Entry 9K0X (electron microscopy, 2.83 A resolution); this record covers chains A and B of the 5 polymer chains in the assembly.

== Chain A ==
Name: Guanine nucleotide-binding protein G(s) subunit alpha isoforms short
Organism: Homo sapiens
Notes: EC 3.6.5.-
UniProt: P63092 (GNAS2_HUMAN); the construct has insertions or renumbered stretches relative to UniProt, so the offset changes along the chain: 26-61 = UniProt 26-61; 193-195 = UniProt 62-64; 204-253 = UniProt 204-253; 264-394 = UniProt 264-394
Chain sequence (243 residues; row label = number of the first residue in the row; note: 141 numbers in that range are skipped by the numbering (no residue carries them; nothing is unmodelled there)):
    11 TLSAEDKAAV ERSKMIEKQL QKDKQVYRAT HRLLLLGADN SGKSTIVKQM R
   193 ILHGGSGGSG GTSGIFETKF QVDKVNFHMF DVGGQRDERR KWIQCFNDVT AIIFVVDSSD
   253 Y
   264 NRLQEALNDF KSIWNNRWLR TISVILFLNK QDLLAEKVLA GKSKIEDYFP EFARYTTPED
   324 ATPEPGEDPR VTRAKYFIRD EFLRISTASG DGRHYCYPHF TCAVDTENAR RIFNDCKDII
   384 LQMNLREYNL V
Disordered / not traced: 11, 193-206, 302-310, 322-331
Sequence notes: expression tag (11-25); conflict Asp49 (Gly in P63092), Asn50 (Glu in P63092), Asp249 (Ala in P63092), Asp252 (Ser in P63092), Asp272 (Leu in P63092), Ala372 (Ile in P63092), Ile375 (Val in P63092), Lys380 (Arg in P63092), Leu384 (Gln in P63092), Gln385 (Arg in P63092), Asn387 (His in P63092), Glu390 (Gln in P63092), Asn392 (Glu in P63092), Val394 (Leu in P63092); linker (196-203)

== Chain B ==
Name: Guanine nucleotide-binding protein G(I)/G(S)/G(T) subunit beta-1
Organism: Homo sapiens
UniProt: P62873 (GBB1_HUMAN); numbering as in UniProt (aligned over 2-340)
Chain sequence (358 residues; each row starts with the number of its first residue; numbers below 1 keep their minus sign (Met-17 is residue -17)):
   -17 MHHHHHHLEV LFQGPGSSGS ELDQLRQEAE QLKNQIRDAR KACADATLSQ ITNNIDPVGR
    43 IQMRTRRTLR GHLAKIYAMH WGTDSRLLVS ASQDGKLIIW DSYTTNKVHA IPLRSSWVMT
   103 CAYAPSGNYV ACGGLDNICS IYNLKTREGN VRVSRELAGH TGYLSCCRFL DDNQIVTSSG
   163 DTTCALWDIE TGQQTTTFTG HTGDVMSLSL APDTRLFVSG ACDASAKLWD VREGMCRQTF
   223 TGHESDINAI CFFPNGNAFA TGSDDATCRL FDLRADQELM TYSHDNIICG ITSVSFSKSG
   283 RLLLAGYDDF NCNVWDALKA DRAGVLAGHD NRVSCLGVTD DGMAVATGSW DSFLKIWN
Disordered / not traced: -17 to 13
Sequence notes: initiating methionine (-17); expression tag (-16 to 1)
UniProt features mapped onto this chain:
  - modified residue: Ser2 (N-acetylserine), His266 (Phosphohistidine)
  - natural variant: Leu30 (L30F: In MRD42; uncertain significance), Arg52 (R52G: In MRD42), Gly64 (G64V: In MRD42), Asp76 (D76E: In MRD42; D76G: In MRD42), Gly77 (G77S: In MRD42), Lys78 (K78R: In MRD42), Ile80 (I80N: In MRD42; I80T: In MRD42), His91 (H91R: In MRD42; uncertain significance), Ala92 (A92T: In MRD42), Pro94 (P94S: In MRD42), Leu95 (L95P: In MRD42), Arg96 (R96L: In MRD42), 5 further natural variant entries in UniProt

== Interface between chain A and chain B ==
Contacting residue pairs (49):
  Arg22(A) - Val90(B)  hydrogen bond (side chain-backbone)
  Arg22(A) - His91(B)  hydrogen bond
  Ser23(A) - Asn88(B)
  Ser23(A) - Lys89(B)
  Ile26(A) - Lys89(B)
  Ile26(A) - Val90(B)
  Ile26(A) - Ala92(B)  hydrophobic
  Leu30(A) - Gly53(B)
  Leu30(A) - Ile80(B)  hydrophobic
  Leu30(A) - Lys89(B)
  Asp33(A) - Lys78(B)  salt bridge
  Lys34(A) - Leu55(B)
  Tyr37(A) - Ala56(B)
  Tyr37(A) - Asp76(B)
  Ile207(A) - Trp99(B)
  Phe222(A) - Trp99(B)
  Gly226(A) - Asn119(B)  hydrogen bond (backbone-side chain)
  Gly226(A) - Thr143(B)
  Gln227(A) - Leu117(B)  hydrogen bond (side chain-backbone)
  Gln227(A) - Asn119(B)  hydrogen bond
  Gln227(A) - Gly144(B)
  Gln227(A) - Tyr145(B)  hydrogen bond (side chain-backbone)
  Arg228(A) - Gly162(B)  hydrogen bond (side chain-backbone)
  Arg228(A) - Asp163(B)
  Arg228(A) - Thr164(B)
  Arg228(A) - Asp186(B)
  Arg232(A) - Cys204(B)  hydrogen bond (side chain-backbone)
  Arg232(A) - Asp228(B)  salt bridge
  Lys233(A) - Tyr145(B)
  Lys233(A) - Met188(B)
  Lys233(A) - Cys204(B)
  Lys233(A) - Asp228(B)
  Lys233(A) - Asn230(B)  hydrogen bond
  Lys233(A) - Asp246(B)  salt bridge
  Trp234(A) - Leu117(B)  hydrophobic
  Trp234(A) - Tyr145(B)
  Gln236(A) - Arg314(B)  hydrogen bond
  Cys237(A) - Tyr59(B)  hydrogen bond (backbone-side chain)
  Cys237(A) - Gln75(B)  hydrogen bond (backbone-side chain)
  Cys237(A) - Trp99(B)
  Cys237(A) - Met101(B)  hydrophobic
  Phe238(A) - Trp99(B)  hydrophobic
  Phe238(A) - Leu117(B)  hydrophobic
  Asn239(A) - Lys57(B)
  Asn239(A) - Trp332(B)
  Asp240(A) - Lys57(B)  salt bridge
  Asp240(A) - Gln75(B)
  Trp281(A) - Arg314(B)
  Trp281(A) - Trp332(B)  hydrophobic
Interface residues without a listed pair, chain A (25 interface residues in all): Arg42, Glu209, Val224, Glu230
Interface residues without a listed pair, chain B (37 interface residues in all): Ser97, Asp118, Asn132, Gly185, Asp290

== Summary ==
25 residues of chain A and 37 residues of chain B are in contact; the contacts include 12 hydrogen bonds and 4
salt bridges. Polar contacts include Asp33(A)-Lys78(B), Arg232(A)-Asp228(B) and Lys233(A)-Asp246(B).
Chain A is Guanine nucleotide-binding protein G(s) subunit alpha isoforms short and chain B is Guanine
nucleotide-binding protein G(I)/G(S)/G(T) subunit beta-1, both from Homo sapiens; the structure, Cryo-EM
structure of ATP-bound P2Y purinoceptor 2-miniGq-Nb35 complex, was determined by electron microscopy,
deposited together with 9K0K, 9K20 and 9K25.
